5WNM - chain A; structure by X-ray diffraction, 2.60 A resolution.

== Chain A ==
Name: Receptor-interacting serine/threonine-protein kinase 4
Organism: Mus musculus
Notes: EC 2.7.11.1
UniProt: Q9ERK0 (RIPK4_MOUSE); residue numbers follow UniProt; this construct covers 1-342
Chain sequence (342 residues; numbered 1 to 342; the number before each row is that of its first residue):
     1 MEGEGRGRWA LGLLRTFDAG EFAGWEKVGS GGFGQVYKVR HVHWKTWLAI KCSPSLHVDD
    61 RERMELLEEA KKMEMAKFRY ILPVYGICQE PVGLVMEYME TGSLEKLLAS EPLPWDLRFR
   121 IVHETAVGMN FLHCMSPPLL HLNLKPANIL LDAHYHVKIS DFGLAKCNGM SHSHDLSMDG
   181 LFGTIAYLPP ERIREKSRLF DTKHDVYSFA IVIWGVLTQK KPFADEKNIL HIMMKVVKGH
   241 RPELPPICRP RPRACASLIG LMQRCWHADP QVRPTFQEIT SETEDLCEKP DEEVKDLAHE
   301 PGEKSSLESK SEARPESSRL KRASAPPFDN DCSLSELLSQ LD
Disordered / not traced: 1-9, 31-32, 167-181, 290-342
Construct notes: engineered mutation Asn143 (Asp in Q9ERK0)
Swiss-Prot annotation at these positions:
  - binding site (ATP): Val28 to Val36, Lys51
  - site: Asp342 (Cleavage)
  - cross-link (Glycyl lysine isopeptide (Lys-Gly)): Lys51 (interchain with G-Cter in ubiquitin), Lys145 (interchain with G-Cter in ubiquitin)
Residues lining bound ligands: tozasertib (VX6; cyclopropanecarboxylic acid {4-[4-(4-methyl-piperazin-1-yl)-6-(5-methyl-2H-pyrazol-3-ylamino)-pyrimidin-2-ylsulfanyl]-phenyl}-amide): Val28, Gly29, Val36, Ala49, Lys51, Glu69, Leu82, Leu94, Met96, Glu97, Tyr98, Met99, Glu100, Thr101, Gly102, Ser103, Lys106, Ala147, Leu150, Ser160, Asp161

== Summary ==
Bound to chain A: tozasertib. Curated annotation (UniProt) lists 10 ATP-binding residues.
Chain A is Receptor-interacting serine/threonine-protein kinase 4 (Mus musculus); the structure, Crystal
structure of murine receptor-interacting protein 4 (Ripk4) D143N bound to tozasertib (VX-680), was determined
by X-ray diffraction (same publication as 5WNI, 5WNJ, 5WNK and 5WNL).
